8V4Z - chains A and C of the 5 polymer chains in the assembly; structure by X-ray diffraction, 2.40 A resolution.

[Chain A]
Protein: MHC class I antigen
Organism: Homo sapiens
UniProt: F4NBT2 (F4NBT2_HUMAN); residues 1-276 here correspond to UniProt positions 25-300 (UniProt number = residue number + 24)
Chain sequence (276 residues; row label = number of the first residue in the row):
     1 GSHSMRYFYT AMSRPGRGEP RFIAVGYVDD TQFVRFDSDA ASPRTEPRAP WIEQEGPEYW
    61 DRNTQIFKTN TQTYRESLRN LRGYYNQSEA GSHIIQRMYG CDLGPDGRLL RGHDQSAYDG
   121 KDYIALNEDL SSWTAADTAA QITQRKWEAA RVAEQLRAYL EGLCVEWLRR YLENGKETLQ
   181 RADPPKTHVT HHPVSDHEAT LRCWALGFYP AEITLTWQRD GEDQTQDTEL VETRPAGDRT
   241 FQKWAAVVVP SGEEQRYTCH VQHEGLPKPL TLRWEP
Unresolved in the structure: 1, 275-276
Disulfides: Cys101-Cys164, Cys203-Cys259

[Chain C]
Protein: Leu-pro-phe-glu-lys-ser-thr-ile-met
Chain sequence (9 residues; numbered 1 to 9; the number before each row is that of its first residue):
     1 LPFEKSTIM

[How chain A and chain C interact]
Contacting residue pairs (45; chain A residue first):
  Met5(A) - Leu1(C)
  Tyr7(A) - Leu1(C)  hydrogen bond (side chain-backbone)
  Tyr7(A) - Pro2(C)
  Tyr9(A) - Pro2(C)
  Arg62(A) - Glu4(C)  salt bridge
  Asn63(A) - Leu1(C)
  Asn63(A) - Pro2(C)
  Ile66(A) - Pro2(C)  hydrophobic
  Ile66(A) - Phe3(C)
  Ile66(A) - Glu4(C)
  Phe67(A) - Pro2(C)  hydrophobic
  Thr69(A) - Ser6(C)
  Asn70(A) - Ser6(C)  hydrogen bond
  Thr73(A) - Ser6(C)  hydrogen bond
  Thr73(A) - Thr7(C)
  Thr73(A) - Ile8(C)
  Glu76(A) - Ile8(C)
  Ser77(A) - Ile8(C)
  Ser77(A) - Met9(C)  hydrogen bond (side chain-backbone)
  Asn80(A) - Ile8(C)
  Asn80(A) - Met9(C)  hydrogen bond (side chain-backbone)
  Leu81(A) - Met9(C)  hydrophobic
  Tyr84(A) - Met9(C)  hydrogen bond (side chain-backbone)
  Ile95(A) - Met9(C)  hydrophobic
  Tyr99(A) - Pro2(C)
  Tyr99(A) - Phe3(C)  hydrogen bond (side chain-backbone)
  Tyr123(A) - Met9(C)  hydrophobic
  Thr143(A) - Met9(C)  hydrogen bond (side chain-backbone)
  Lys146(A) - Ile8(C)
  Lys146(A) - Met9(C)  hydrogen bond (side chain-backbone)
  Trp147(A) - Thr7(C)
  Trp147(A) - Ile8(C)
  Trp147(A) - Met9(C)  hydrophobic
  Ala150(A) - Lys5(C)  hydrogen bond (backbone-side chain)
  Ala150(A) - Thr7(C)
  Val152(A) - Lys5(C)
  Val152(A) - Thr7(C)
  Gln155(A) - Phe3(C)
  Gln155(A) - Lys5(C)  hydrogen bond
  Leu156(A) - Phe3(C)  hydrophobic
  Tyr159(A) - Leu1(C)  hydrogen bond (side chain-backbone)
  Tyr159(A) - Pro2(C)
  Tyr159(A) - Phe3(C)
  Trp167(A) - Leu1(C)
  Tyr171(A) - Leu1(C)  hydrogen bond (side chain-backbone)
Other interface residues (no listed pair), chain A (34 interface residues in all): Tyr59, Tyr74, Ser116, Ile124, Arg151, Leu163
The authors on this interface:
  - pairs named by the authors: Ala150(A)-Lys5(C) (hydrogen bond), Gln155(A)-Lys5(C) (hydrogen bond)

[Summary]
Chain A and chain C form an interface of 34 and 9 residues respectively, with 13 hydrogen bonds and 1 salt
bridge. Among the polar pairs are Arg62(A)-Glu4(C), Tyr7(A)-Leu1(C) and Asn70(A)-Ser6(C). The paper describes
hydrogen bonds between Ala150(A) and Lys5(C) and Gln155(A) and Lys5(C).
Here chain A is MHC class I antigen (Homo sapiens) and chain C is Leu-pro-phe-glu-lys-ser-thr-ile-met. Entry
8V4Z (Crystal structure of a HLA-B*35:01-NP7 with D1 TCR) was determined by X-ray diffraction, deposited
together with 8V50, 8V51 and 8EMF.
